Entry 7LGG (electron microscopy, 6.20 A resolution (low resolution: residue-level contacts below are approximate; hydrogen-bond / salt-bridge calls are withheld)); this record covers chains D and H of the 15 polymer chains in the assembly.

[Chain D (and H)]
Protein: Capsid protein
From: Escherichia phage Qbeta
Notes: chain H of this document is another copy of the same molecule, construct and numbering; everything in this record applies to it too
UniProtKB: P03615 (CAPSD_BPQBE); residues 0-132 here correspond to UniProt positions 1-133 (UniProt number = residue number + 1)
Chain sequence (133 residues; row label = number of the first residue in the row; numbering starts at 0):
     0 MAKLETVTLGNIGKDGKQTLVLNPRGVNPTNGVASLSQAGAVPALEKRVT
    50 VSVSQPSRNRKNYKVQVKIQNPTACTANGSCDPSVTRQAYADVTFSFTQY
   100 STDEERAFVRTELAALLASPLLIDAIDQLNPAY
Unresolved in the structure: 0
Curated features (UniProtKB/Swiss-Prot):
  - site: Tyr89 (RNA-binding)

[Chain D / chain H interface]
Residue-residue contacts - 18 pairs, chain D then chain H:
  Cys74(D) - Cys80(H)  disulfide
  Ala76(D) - Gly78(H)
  Ala76(D) - Ser79(H)
  Ala76(D) - Cys80(H)
  Asn77(D) - Gly78(H)
  Thr85(D) - Asp81(H)
  Arg86(D) - Asp81(H)
  Arg86(D) - Pro82(H)
  Gln127(D) - Arg24(H)
  Gln127(D) - Ala38(H)
  Leu128(D) - Arg24(H)
  Leu128(D) - Gly25(H)
  Ala131(D) - Gly25(H)
  Ala131(D) - Val26(H)
  Ala131(D) - Asn27(H)
  Ala131(D) - Pro28(H)
  Tyr132(D) - Gly25(H)
  Tyr132(D) - Val26(H)
Cross-chain cystine bridges: Cys74(D)-Cys80(H)

[Summary]
9 residues of chain D and 11 residues of chain H are in contact, with 1 disulfide bond.
Chain D and chain H are both Capsid protein (Escherichia phage Qbeta); the structure, Asymmetric unit for
phage Qbeta oblate particle, was determined by electron microscopy, deposited together with 7LGE, 7LGF, 7LGH
and 7LHD.
